PDB entry 8J12 | electron microscopy, 3.08 A resolution | chains B and C of the 5 polymer chains in the assembly

# Chain B
Protein: Transposase IS605 OrfB C-terminal domain-containing protein
Organism: Acidibacillus sulfuroxidans
UniProt: A0A2U3D0N8 (A0A2U3D0N8_9BACL); residue numbers follow UniProt; this construct covers 1-422
Amino-acid sequence (432 residues; numbered -9 to 422; the number before each row is that of its first residue; numbers below 1 keep their minus sign (Met-9 is residue -9)):
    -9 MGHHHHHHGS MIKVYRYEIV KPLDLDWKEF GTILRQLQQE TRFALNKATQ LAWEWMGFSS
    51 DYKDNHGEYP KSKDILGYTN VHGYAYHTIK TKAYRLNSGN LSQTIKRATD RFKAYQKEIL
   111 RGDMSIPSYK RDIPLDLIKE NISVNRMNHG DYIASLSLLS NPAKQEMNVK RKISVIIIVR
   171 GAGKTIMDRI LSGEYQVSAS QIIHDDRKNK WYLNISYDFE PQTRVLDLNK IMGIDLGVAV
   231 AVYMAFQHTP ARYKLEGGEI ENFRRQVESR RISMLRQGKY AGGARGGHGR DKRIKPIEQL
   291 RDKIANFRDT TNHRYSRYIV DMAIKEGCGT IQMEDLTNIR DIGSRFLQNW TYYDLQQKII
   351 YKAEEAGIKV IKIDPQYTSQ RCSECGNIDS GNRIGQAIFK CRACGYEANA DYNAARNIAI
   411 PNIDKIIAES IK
Not modelled in the structure: -9 to 0, 56-65, 268-284, 327-330, 380-384, 422
Sequence notes: initiating methionine (-9); expression tag (-8 to 0)
Ion coordination: Zn2+: Cys372, Cys375, Cys391, Cys394
Curated features (UniProtKB/Swiss-Prot):
  - region: Gln212 to Lys220 (Linker), Arg371 to Asn399 (Target nucleic acid-binding (TNB)), Ala400 to Ser420 (RuvC-II)
  - active site: Asp225, Glu324, Asp401
  - binding site (Zn(2+)): Cys372, Cys375, Cys391, Cys394
Reported in the primary citation:
  - binding site for the 38-nt DNA strand: Pro240
  - mutagenesis - S188H, S188H/V232A, S188H/V232A/E316M, D195K, D195K/V232A, D195K/D208R/V232A: increased catalytic activity
  - binding site for the 38-nt DNA strand: His72, Tyr76
  - specificity-determining residues: His72
  - binding site for the 224-nt RNA strand (chain C): Trp17

# Chain C
Molecule: 224-nt RNA strand
Organism: Acidibacillus sulfooxidans
Sequence (224 nucleotides; each row starts with the number of its first residue; numbers below 1 keep their minus sign (G-204 is residue -204)):
  -204 GGAUACUUCU AUUCGUCGGU UCAGCGACGA UAAGCCGAGA AGUGCCAAUA AAACUGUUAA
  -144 GUGGUUUGGU AACGCUCGGU AAGGUAGCCA AAAGGCUGAA ACUCCGUGCA CAAAGACCGC
   -84 ACGGACGCUU CACAUAUAGC UCAUAAACAA AUGUCGUCGA CCUCUAAUAG CGAAAGUUUG
   -24 CGAGCUAGCU UGUGGAGUGU GAACGGAAAU UAGGUGCGCU UGGC
Not modelled in the structure: -204 to -194, -70 to -15, 18-19
Ion coordination: Mg2+ near A-106 (its only coordinating residue here)

# How chain B and chain C interact
Contacting residue pairs - 51 pairs, chain B then chain C:
  Lys3(B) - C14(C)  hydrogen bond to the base
  Lys3(B) - U15(C)  sugar contact
  Asn70(B) - A-154(C)  hydrogen bond to the sugar
  Asn70(B) - A-153(C)  sugar contact
  His72(B) - A-153(C)  hydrogen bond to the sugar
  His72(B) - A-152(C)  sugar contact
  Gly73(B) - A-153(C)  hydrogen bond to the sugar
  Tyr76(B) - A-152(C)  hydrogen bond to the phosphate
  Tyr76(B) - C-151(C)  hydrogen bond to the phosphate
  His77(B) - A-152(C)  salt bridge to the phosphate
  Ser88(B) - C-151(C)  sugar contact
  Ser92(B) - A-152(C)  hydrogen bond to the sugar
  Lys96(B) - G-141(C)  sugar contact
  Lys96(B) - U-140(C)  salt bridge to the phosphate
  Lys103(B) - U-139(C)  salt bridge to the phosphate
  Lys107(B) - A-164(C)  sugar contact
  Lys129(B) - G-142(C)  salt bridge to the phosphate
  Glu130(B) - C-151(C)  base contact
  Glu130(B) - G-144(C)  base contact
  Glu130(B) - U-143(C)  base contact
  Ala172(B) - U16(C)  sugar contact
  Ala172(B) - G17(C)  sugar contact
  Thr175(B) - G17(C)  sugar contact
  Ile176(B) - U16(C)  sugar contact
  Arg179(B) - G17(C)  salt bridge to the phosphate
  Tyr185(B) - U16(C)  sugar contact
  Arg197(B) - A7(C)  hydrogen bond to the sugar
  Arg197(B) - G8(C)  salt bridge to the phosphate
  Tyr207(B) - U15(C)  hydrogen bond to the sugar
  Tyr207(B) - U16(C)  sugar contact
  Phe209(B) - U15(C)  phosphate contact
  Phe209(B) - U16(C)  phosphate contact
  Pro240(B) - G17(C)  base contact
  Gly248(B) - A-172(C)  base contact
  Glu249(B) - A-172(C)  sugar contact
  Asn252(B) - A-172(C)  hydrogen bond to the base
  Phe253(B) - U-174(C)  sugar contact
  Arg255(B) - U-192(C)  sugar contact
  Gln256(B) - U-192(C)  base contact
  Gln256(B) - A-175(C)  base contact
  Gln256(B) - U-174(C)  sugar contact
  Gln256(B) - A-173(C)  hydrogen bond to the phosphate
  Ser259(B) - U-193(C)  hydrogen bond to the phosphate
  Ser259(B) - U-192(C)  base contact
  Arg260(B) - A-175(C)  hydrogen bond to the base
  Arg260(B) - U-174(C)  salt bridge to the phosphate
  Ile262(B) - U-193(C)  phosphate contact
  Lys293(B) - U-174(C)  salt bridge to the phosphate
  Asn296(B) - U-174(C)  hydrogen bond to the base
  Phe297(B) - U-174(C)  base contact
  Lys315(B) - C14(C)  salt bridge to the phosphate
Also at the interface, not in a pair above, chain B (36 interface residues in all): Arg214

# Overview
The interface between chain B and chain C involves 36 residues on one side and 23 on the other; the contacts
include 14 hydrogen bonds and 9 salt bridges. Polar pairs include Lys3(B)-C14(C), Asn252(B)-A-172(C) and
Arg260(B)-A-175(C). From the paper: a binding site for the 38-nt DNA strand at Pro240(B), His72(B) and
Tyr76(B); S188H, S188H/V232A and S188H/V232A/E316M of chain B, among others, increase catalytic activity; 6
substitutions were tested in all.
Here chain B is Transposase IS605 OrfB C-terminal domain-containing protein (Acidibacillus sulfuroxidans) and
chain C is a 224-nt RNA strand (Acidibacillus sulfooxidans). Entry 8J12 (Cryo-EM structure of the
AsCas12f-sgRNA-target DNA ternary complex) was determined by electron microscopy together with 8J1J and 8J3R
from the same study.
